PDB entry 7BCX | X-ray diffraction, 1.06 A resolution | chain A

Chain A:
Protein: Lysozyme
From: Gallus gallus
Notes: EC 3.2.1.17
UniProt: P00698 (LYSC_CHICK); residues 1-129 here correspond to UniProt positions 19-147 (UniProt number = residue number + 18)
Amino-acid sequence (129 residues; numbered 1 to 129; the number before each row is that of its first residue):
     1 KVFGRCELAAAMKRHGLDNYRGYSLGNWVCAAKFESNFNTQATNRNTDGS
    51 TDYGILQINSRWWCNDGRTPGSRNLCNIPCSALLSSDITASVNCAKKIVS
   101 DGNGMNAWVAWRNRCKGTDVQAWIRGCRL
Disulfide bonds: C6-C127, C30-C115, C64-C80, C76-C94
Bound ions: Na+: S60, C64, S72, R73
Swiss-Prot annotation at these positions:
  - active site: E35, D52
  - binding site (substrate): D101

In short:
The Na+ site is built by S60, C64, S72 and R73. From UniProt: active-site residues E35 and D52 and
substrate-binding residue D101.
Chain A is Lysozyme (Gallus gallus); the structure, The adduct of NAMI-A with Hen Egg White Lysozyme at 8
hours, was determined by X-ray diffraction, deposited together with 7BCU, 7BD0 and 7BDM.
